8J1Q - chains B and C of the 5 polymer chains in the assembly; structure by electron microscopy, 3.30 A resolution.

# Chain B
Protein: Fab heavy chain (REGN10987)
Organism: Homo sapiens
Notes: antibody fragment or engineered binder
Chain sequence (248 residues; each row starts with the number of its first residue):
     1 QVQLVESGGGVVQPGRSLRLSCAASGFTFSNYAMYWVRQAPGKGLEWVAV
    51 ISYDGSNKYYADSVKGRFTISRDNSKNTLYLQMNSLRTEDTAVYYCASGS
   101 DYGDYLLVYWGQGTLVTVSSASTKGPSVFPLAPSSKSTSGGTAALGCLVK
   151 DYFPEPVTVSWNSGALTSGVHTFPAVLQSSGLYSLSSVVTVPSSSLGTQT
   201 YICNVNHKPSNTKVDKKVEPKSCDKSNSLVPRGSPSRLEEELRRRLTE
Disordered / not traced: 123-248
Disulfide bonds: C22-C96

# Chain C
Protein: Spike protein S1
Organism: Severe acute respiratory syndrome coronavirus 2
Notes: fragment: rbd
UniProtKB: P0DTC2 (SPIKE_SARS2); residues 319-541 here = UniProt positions 319-541
Chain sequence (253 residues; row label = number of the first residue in the row):
   319 RVQPTESIVRFPNITNLCPFGEVFNATRFASVYAWNRKRISNCVADYSVL
   369 YNSASFSTFKCYGVSPTKLNDLCFTNVYADSFVIRGDEVRQIAPGQTGKI
   419 ADYNYKLPDDFTGCVIAWNSNNLDSKVGGNYNYLYRLFRKSNLKPFERDI
   469 STEIYQAGSTPCNGVEGFNCYFPLQSYGFQPTNGVGYQPYRVVVLSFELL
   519 HAPATVCGPKKSTNLVKNKCVNFENLYFQGAAAGGSHHHHHHGGSDYKDD
   569 DDK
Disordered / not traced: 319-332, 529-571
Construct notes: expression tag (542-571)
Disulfide bonds: C336-C361, C379-C432, C391-C525, C480-C488
Covalently attached groups: N-acetylglucosamine (NAG) linked to N343
UniProt features mapped onto this chain:
  - region: R403 to D405 (Integrin-binding motif), N448 to F456 (Immunodominant HLA epitope recognized by the CD8+)
  - glycosylation: T323 (O-linked (GalNAc) threonine), S325 (O-linked (HexNAc...) serine), N331 (N-linked (GlcNAc...) (complex) asparagine), N343 (N-linked (GlcNAc...) (complex) asparagine)
  - natural variant: G339 (G339D: In strain: Omicron/BA.1, Omicron/BA.2 and 4 more; G339H: In strain: Omicron/BA.2.75, Omicron/XBB.1.5 and 1 more), R346 (R346K: In strain: Mu/B.1.621; R346T: In strain: Omicron/BQ.1.1, Omicron/XBB.1.5 and 1 more), L368 (L368I: In strain: Omicron/XBB.1.5, Omicron/EG.5.1), S371 (S371F: In strain: Omicron/BA.2, Omicron/BA.2.12.1 and 6 more; S371L: In strain: Omicron/BA.1), S373 (S373P: In strain: Omicron/BA.1, Omicron/BA.2 and 7 more), S375 (S375F: In strain: Omicron/BA.1, Omicron/BA.2 and 7 more), T376 (T376A: In strain: Omicron/BA.2, Omicron/BA.2.12.1 and 5 more), D405 (D405N: In strain: Omicron/BA.2, Omicron/BA.2.12.1 and 6 more), R408 (R408S: In strain: Omicron/BA.2, Omicron/BA.2.12.1 and 6 more), K417 (K417N: In strain: Beta/B.1.351, Omicron/BA.1 and 8 more; K417T: In strain: Gamma/P.1), N440 (N440K: In strain: Omicron/BA.1, Omicron/BA.2 and 7 more), K444 (K444T: In strain: Omicron/BQ.1.1), 16 further natural variant entries in UniProt
  - mutagenesis: N331 (N331Q: Reduced viral infectivity), N343 (N343Q: Reduced viral infectivity), L452 (L452R: Increased resistance to neutralizing antibodies. Decreases HLA binding to NF9 epitope. Increased binding affinity to human ACE2), Y453 (Y453F: Decreased HLA binding to NF9 epitope. Increased binding affinity to human ACE2), A475 (A475V: Increased resistance to neutralizing antibodies), V483 (V483A: Increased resistance to neutralizing antibodies), E484 (E484D: Increased replication in human TMEM106B overexpressing cells), F490 (F490L: Increased resistance to neutralizing antibodies and human covalescent sera neutralization), Q493 (Q493N: Reduced host ACE2-binding affinity in vitro; Q493Y: Reduced host ACE2-binding affinity in vitro), N501 (N501T: Reduced host ACE2-binding affinity in vitro; N501Y: Increased binding affinity to human ACE2), H519 (H519P: Increased resistance to human covalescent sera neutralization)
Reported in the primary citation:
  - binding site for Am032-0: R403, F456, G476 to Y505
  - binding site for Am047-0: Y365 to N388
  - mutagenesis - F456A, E484A, F486A, Y489A, Q493R: decreased binding to Am032-0

# Chain B / chain C interface
Residue-residue contacts (15):
  N31(B) - K444(C)
  Y35(B) - V445(C)
  S52(B) - V445(C)  hydrogen bond (side chain-backbone)
  Y53(B) - K444(C)
  Y53(B) - G447(C)
  Y53(B) - Y449(C)
  Y53(B) - N450(C)  hydrogen bond
  D101(B) - L441(C)
  Y102(B) - N440(C)
  G103(B) - N440(C)  hydrogen bond (backbone-backbone)
  D104(B) - N440(C)
  D104(B) - K444(C)  salt bridge
  D104(B) - V445(C)
  Y105(B) - N440(C)
  Y105(B) - P499(C)  hydrophobic
Also at the interface, not in a pair above, chain B (15 interface residues in all): Y32, A33, V50, S56, N57, Y59
Also at the interface, not in a pair above, chain C (12 interface residues in all): N439, S443, G446, N448

# Summary
15 residues of chain B face 12 of chain C across their interface; the contacts include 3 hydrogen bonds and 1
salt bridge. Polar contacts include D104(B)-K444(C), S52(B)-V445(C) and Y53(B)-N450(C). From the paper: a
binding site for Am032-0 at R403(C), F456(C) and G476(C); F456A, E484A and F486A of chain C, among others,
reduce binding to Am032-0; 5 substitutions were tested in all.
Chain B is Fab heavy chain (REGN10987) (Homo sapiens) and chain C is Spike protein S1 (Severe acute
respiratory syndrome coronavirus 2); the structure, CryoEM structure of SARS CoV-2 RBD and Aptamer complex,
was determined by electron microscopy (same publication as 8J26).
